PDB entry 8Q3B | electron microscopy, 2.69 A resolution | chains B and I of the 8 polymer chains in the assembly

[Chain B]
Name: DNA-directed RNA polymerase RPB2 homolog
Organism: African swine fever virus BA71V
UniProt: P42487 (RPB2_ASFB7); residues 1-1242 here = UniProt positions 1-1242
Sequence (1243 residues; row label = number of the first residue in the row; numbering starts at 0):
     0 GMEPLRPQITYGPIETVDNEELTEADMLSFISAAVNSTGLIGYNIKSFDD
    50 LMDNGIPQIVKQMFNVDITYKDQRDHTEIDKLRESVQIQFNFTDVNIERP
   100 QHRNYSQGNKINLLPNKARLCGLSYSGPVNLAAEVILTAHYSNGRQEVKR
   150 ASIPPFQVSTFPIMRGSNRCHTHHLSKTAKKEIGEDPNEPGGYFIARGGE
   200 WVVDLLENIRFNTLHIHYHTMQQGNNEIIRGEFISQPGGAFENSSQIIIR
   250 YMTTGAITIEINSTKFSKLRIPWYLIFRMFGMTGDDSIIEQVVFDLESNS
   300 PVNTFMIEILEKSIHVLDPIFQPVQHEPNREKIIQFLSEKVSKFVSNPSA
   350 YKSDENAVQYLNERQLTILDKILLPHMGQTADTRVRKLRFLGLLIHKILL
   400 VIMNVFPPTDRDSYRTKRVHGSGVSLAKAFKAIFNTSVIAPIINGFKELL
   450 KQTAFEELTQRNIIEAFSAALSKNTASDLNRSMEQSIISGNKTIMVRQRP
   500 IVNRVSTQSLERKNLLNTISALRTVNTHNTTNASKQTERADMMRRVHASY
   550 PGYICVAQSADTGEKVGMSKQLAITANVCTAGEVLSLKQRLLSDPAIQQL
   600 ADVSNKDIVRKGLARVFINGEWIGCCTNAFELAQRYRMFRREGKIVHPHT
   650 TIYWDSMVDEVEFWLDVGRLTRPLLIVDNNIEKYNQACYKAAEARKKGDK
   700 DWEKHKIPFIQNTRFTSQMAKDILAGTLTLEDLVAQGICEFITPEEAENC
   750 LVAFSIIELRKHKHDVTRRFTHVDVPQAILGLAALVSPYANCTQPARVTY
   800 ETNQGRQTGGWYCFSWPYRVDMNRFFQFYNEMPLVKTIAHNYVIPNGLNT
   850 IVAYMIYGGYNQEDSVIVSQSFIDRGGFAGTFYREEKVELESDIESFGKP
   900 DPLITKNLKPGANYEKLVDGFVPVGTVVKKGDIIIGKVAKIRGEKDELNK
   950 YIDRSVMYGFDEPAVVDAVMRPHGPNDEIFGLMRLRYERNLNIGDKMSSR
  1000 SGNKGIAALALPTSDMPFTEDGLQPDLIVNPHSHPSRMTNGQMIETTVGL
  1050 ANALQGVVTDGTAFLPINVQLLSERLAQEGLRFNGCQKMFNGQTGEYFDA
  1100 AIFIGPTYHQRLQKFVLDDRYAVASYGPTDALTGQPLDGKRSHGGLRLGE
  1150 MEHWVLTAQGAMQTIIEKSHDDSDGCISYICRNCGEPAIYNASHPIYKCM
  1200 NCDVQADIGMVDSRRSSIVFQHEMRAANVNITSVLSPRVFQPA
Disordered / not traced: 0-7, 65-82, 141-148, 344-351, 451-474, 493-512, 805-821, 889-909, 937-951
Differences from the reference sequence: expression tag (0)
Bound ions: Zn2+: C1180, C1183, C1198, C1201

[Chain I]
Name: Uncharacterized protein C122R
Organism: African swine fever virus BA71V
UniProt: Q65157 (VF122_ASFB7); residue numbers follow UniProt; this construct covers 1-105
Sequence (105 residues; row label = number of the first residue in the row):
     1 MKICKACSSCMVRTYVDGNIIFRCSCGESVQGDSQNLLVSSKVYHTGEME
    51 DKYKIFIKNAPFDPTNCQIKKDCPNCHLDYLTQICIGSQKIIILVCRCGY
   101 MSNRG
Bound ions: Zn2+ site 1: C4, C7, C24, C26; Zn2+ site 2: C73, C76, C96, C98

[Interface between chain B and chain I]
Contacting residue pairs (48; chain B residue first):
  G283(B) with S8(I)
  D284(B) with S8(I), hydrogen bond (backbone-backbone); S9(I); C10(I), hydrogen bond (side chain-backbone)
  D285(B) with S8(I), hydrogen bond (backbone-backbone)
  L295(B) with M1(I), hydrophobic
  S299(B) with D51(I)
  V301(B) with D51(I)
  I306(B) with M1(I), hydrophobic
  E310(B) with M1(I)
  H314(B) with C10(I); M11(I); V12(I)
  V404(B) with K52(I), hydrogen bond (backbone-side chain)
  F629(B) with F62(I)
  W653(B) with N59(I); F62(I); D63(I)
  S655(B) with I55(I); F56(I); N59(I); D63(I), hydrogen bond
  M656(B) with K52(I); I55(I); F56(I), hydrophobic
  D658(B) with I55(I); K58(I), salt bridge; N59(I), hydrogen bond
  I680(B) with Y80(I)
  Y683(B) with D79(I); Y80(I), hydrophobic
  N684(B) with L78(I); Y80(I), hydrogen bond
  C687(B) with L78(I), hydrophobic; D79(I), hydrogen bond
  Y688(B) with C76(I); L78(I)
  A691(B) with H77(I)
  K695(B) with H77(I)
  K705(B) with D79(I), salt bridge
  E747(B) with T65(I)
  N748(B) with T65(I)
  C749(B) with T65(I)
  V765(B) with K70(I); Y80(I), hydrophobic
  T766(B) with Q68(I)
  R768(B) with Q68(I), hydrogen bond; Y80(I)
Other interface residues (no listed pair), chain B (38 interface residues in all): I288, I313, H325, M402, G611, V657, L750, R767, T770
Other interface residues (no listed pair), chain I (30 interface residues in all): I3, S25, M49, Y53, P64, C67, I69, R97
The authors on this interface:
  - interface residues, chain B: N679(B)

[Overview]
The interface between chain B and chain I involves 38 residues on one side and 30 on the other; the contacts
include 9 hydrogen bonds and 2 salt bridges. Polar pairs include D658(B)-K58(I), K705(B)-D79(I) and
D284(B)-C10(I). The Zn2+ site is built by C1180(B), C1183(B), C1198(B) and C1201(B). The paper reports the
interface residue N679(B).
Chain B is DNA-directed RNA polymerase RPB2 homolog and chain I is Uncharacterized protein C122R, both from
African swine fever virus BA71V; the structure, The closed state of the ASFV apo-RNA polymerase, was
determined by electron microscopy, deposited together with 8Q3K.
